PDB entry 7LF8 | X-ray diffraction, 2.15 A resolution | chains H and L of the 3 polymer chains in the assembly

== Chain H ==
Name: Fab 6D12 heavy chain
Source organism: Homo sapiens
Notes: antibody fragment or engineered binder
Sequence (225 residues; row label = number of the first residue in the row):
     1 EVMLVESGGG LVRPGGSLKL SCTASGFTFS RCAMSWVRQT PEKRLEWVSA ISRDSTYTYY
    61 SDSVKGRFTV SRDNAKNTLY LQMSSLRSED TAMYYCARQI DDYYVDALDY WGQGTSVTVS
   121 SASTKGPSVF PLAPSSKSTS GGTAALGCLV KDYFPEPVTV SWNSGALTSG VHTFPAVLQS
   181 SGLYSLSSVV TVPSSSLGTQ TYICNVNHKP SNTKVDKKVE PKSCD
Disordered / not traced: 137-141, 223-225
Disulfides: Cys22-Cys96, Cys148-Cys204
Modified residues: Thr56 (phosphothreonine; TPO)

== Chain L ==
Name: Fab 6D12 light chain
Source organism: Homo sapiens
Notes: antibody fragment or engineered binder
Sequence (214 residues; each row starts with the number of its first residue):
     1 DVQITQSPSY LAASPGETIT INCRASKIIS KYLAWYQEKP GKTIKLLIYS GFTLQSGIPS
    61 RFSGSGSGTD FTLTISSLEP EDFAMYYCQQ HNEYPLTFGA GTKLEIKRTV AAPSVFIFPP
   121 SDEQLKSGTA SVVCLLNNFY PREAKVQWKV DNALQSGNSQ ESVTEQDSKD STYSLSSTLT
   181 LSKADYEKHK VYACEVTHQG LSSPVTKSFN RGEC
Disordered / not traced: 213-214
Disulfides: Cys23-Cys88, Cys134-Cys194

== Interface between chain H and chain L ==
Residue-residue contacts (72; chain H residue first):
  Val37(H) - Phe98(L)  hydrophobic
  Gln39(H) - Glu38(L)  hydrogen bond
  Gln39(H) - Tyr87(L)  hydrogen bond
  Lys43(H) - Tyr87(L)  hydrogen bond (backbone-side chain)
  Arg44(H) - Ala100(L)
  Leu45(H) - Tyr87(L)  hydrophobic
  Leu45(H) - Phe98(L)  hydrophobic
  Trp47(H) - Tyr94(L)  hydrophobic
  Trp47(H) - Pro95(L)  hydrophobic
  Trp47(H) - Leu96(L)
  Ala50(H) - Tyr94(L)
  Tyr59(H) - Tyr94(L)  hydrophobic
  Asp62(H) - Asp1(L)
  Gln99(H) - Tyr94(L)  hydrogen bond
  Ile100(H) - Leu46(L)  hydrophobic
  Ile100(H) - Tyr49(L)  hydrophobic
  Tyr104(H) - Tyr94(L)  hydrogen bond (backbone-side chain)
  Val105(H) - His91(L)
  Val105(H) - Asn92(L)
  Val105(H) - Glu93(L)
  Val105(H) - Tyr94(L)  hydrophobic
  Val105(H) - Leu96(L)  hydrophobic
  Asp106(H) - His91(L)  salt bridge
  Ala107(H) - Ala34(L)  hydrophobic
  Ala107(H) - Tyr36(L)
  Ala107(H) - Tyr49(L)  hydrophobic
  Ala107(H) - His91(L)
  Leu108(H) - Tyr36(L)  hydrogen bond (backbone-side chain)
  Leu108(H) - Leu46(L)
  Leu108(H) - Gln89(L)
  Asp109(H) - Leu46(L)
  Asp109(H) - Gln55(L)
  Trp111(H) - Tyr36(L)
  Trp111(H) - Thr43(L)
  Trp111(H) - Ile44(L)
  Gly112(H) - Thr43(L)
  Gln113(H) - Gly41(L)  hydrogen bond (side chain-backbone)
  Gln113(H) - Thr43(L)
  Val129(H) - Glu123(L)
  Phe130(H) - Ser121(L)
  Phe130(H) - Glu123(L)
  Phe130(H) - Gln124(L)
  Phe130(H) - Ser127(L)
  Pro131(H) - Ser121(L)
  Leu132(H) - Phe118(L)
  Ala133(H) - Phe118(L)
  Ala145(H) - Phe116(L)  hydrophobic
  Ala145(H) - Phe118(L)
  Leu149(H) - Ser131(L)
  Lys151(H) - Ser131(L)
  Lys151(H) - Thr180(L)
  Ser169(H) - Lys169(L)
  His172(H) - Asn137(L)  hydrogen bond
  His172(H) - Asn138(L)
  His172(H) - Asp167(L)  salt bridge
  His172(H) - Ser174(L)
  Phe174(H) - Leu135(L)  hydrophobic
  Phe174(H) - Ser162(L)
  Phe174(H) - Thr164(L)
  Phe174(H) - Ser174(L)
  Phe174(H) - Leu175(L)
  Phe174(H) - Ser176(L)
  Pro175(H) - Ser162(L)  hydrogen bond (backbone-side chain)
  Pro175(H) - Val163(L)
  Val177(H) - Gln160(L)
  Val177(H) - Glu161(L)
  Leu178(H) - Gln160(L)  hydrogen bond (backbone-side chain)
  Gln179(H) - Gln160(L)
  Ser187(H) - Ser176(L)
  Val189(H) - Leu135(L)  hydrophobic
  Thr191(H) - Asn137(L)
  Lys217(H) - Glu123(L)  salt bridge
Also at the interface, not in a pair above, chain H (47 interface residues in all): Ser35, Glu46, Tyr95, Asp102, Ser136, Thr143, Leu146, Thr173
Also at the interface, not in a pair above, chain L (47 interface residues in all): Lys42, Ile117, Thr129, Val133, Glu165, Thr178

== Summary ==
The chain H/chain L interface involves 47 residues from each chain, with 10 hydrogen bonds and 3 salt bridges.
Polar pairs include Asp106(H)-His91(L), His172(H)-Asp167(L) and Lys217(H)-Glu123(L).
Here chain H is Fab 6D12 heavy chain and chain L is Fab 6D12 light chain, both from Homo sapiens. Entry 7LF8
(Fab 6D12 bound to ApoL2 NTD) was determined by X-ray diffraction (same publication as 7LF7, 7LFA, 7LFB and
7LFD).
